4K0K - chains A and K of the 23 polymer chains in the assembly; structure by X-ray diffraction, 3.40 A resolution.

Chain A:
Molecule: 16S ribosomal RNA
Source organism: Thermus thermophilus
Sequence (1517 nucleotides; numbered 6 to 1522; the number before each row is that of its first residue):
     6 UGGAGAGUUU GAUCCUGGCU CAGGGUGAAC GCUGGCGGCG UGCCUAAGAC AUGCAAGUCG
    66 UGCGGGCCGC GGGAUUUUAC UCCGUGGUCA GCGGCGGACG GGUGAGUAAC GCGUGGGUGA
   126 CCUACCCGGA AGAGGGGGAC AACCCGGGGA AACUCGGGCU AAUCCCCCAU GUGGACCCGC
   186 CCCUUGGGGU GUGUCCAAAG GGCUUUGCCC GCUUCCGGAU GGGCCCGCGU CCCAUCAGCU
   246 AGUUGGUGGG GUAAUGGCCC ACCAAGGCGA CGACGGGUAG CCGGUCUGAG AGGAUGGCCG
   306 GCCACAGGGG CACUGAGACA CGGGCCCCAC UCCUACGGGA GGCAGCAGUU AGGAAUCUUC
   366 CGCAAUGGGC GCAAGCCUGA CGGAGCGACG CCGCUUGGAG GAAGAAGCCC UUCGGGGUGU
   426 AAACUCCUGA ACCCGGGACG AAACCCCCGA CGAGGGGACU GACGGUACCG GGGUAAUAGC
   486 GCCGGCCAAC UCCGUGCCAG CAGCCGCGGU AAUACGGAGG GCGCGAGCGU UACCCGGAUU
   546 CACUGGGCGU AAAGGGCGUG UAGGCGGCCU GGGGCGUCCC AUGUGAAAGA CCACGGCUCA
   606 ACCGUGGGGG AGCGUGGGAU ACGCUCAGGC UAGACGGUGG GAGAGGGUGG UGGAAUUCCC
   666 GGAGUAGCGG UGAAAUGCGC AGAUACCGGG AGGAACGCCG AUGGCGAAGG CAGCCACCUG
   726 GUCCACCCGU GACGCUGAGG CGCGAAAGCG UGGGGAGCAA ACCGGAUUAG AUACCCGGGU
   786 AGUCCACGCC CUAAACGAUG CGCGCUAGGU CUCUGGGUCU CCUGGGGGCC GAAGCUAACG
   846 CGUUAAGCGC GCCGCCUGGG GAGUACGGCC GCAAGGCUGA AACUCAAAGG AAUUGACGGG
   906 GGCCCGCACA AGCGGUGGAG CAUGUGGUUU AAUUCGAAGC AACGCGAAGA ACCUUACCAG
   966 GCCUUGACAU GCUAGGGAAC CCGGGUGAAA GCCUGGGGUG CCCCGCGAGG GGAGCCCUAG
  1026 CACAGGUGCU GCAUGGCCGU CGUCAGCUCG UGCCGUGAGG UGUUGGGUUA AGUCCCGCAA
  1086 CGAGCGCAAC CCCCGCCGUU AGUUGCCAGC GGUUCGGCCG GGCACUCUAA CGGGACUGCC
  1146 CGCGAAAGCG GGAGGAAGGA GGGGACGACG UCUGGUCAGC AUGGCCCUUA CGGCCUGGGC
  1206 GACACACGUG CUACAAUGCC CACUACAAAG CGAUGCCACC CGGCAACGGG GAGCUAAUCG
  1266 CAAAAAGGUG GGCCCAGUUC GGAUUGGGGU CUGCAACCCG ACCCCAUGAA GCCGGAAUCG
  1326 CUAGUAAUCG CGGAUCAGCC AUGCCGCGGU GAAUACGUUC CCGGGCCUUG UACACACCGC
  1386 CCGUCACGCC AUGGGAGCGG GCUCUACCCG AAGUCGCCGG GAGCCUACGG GCAGGCGCCG
  1446 AGGGUAGGGC CCGUGACUGG GGCGAAGUCG UAACAAGGUA GCUGUACCGG AAGGUGCGGC
  1506 UGGAUCACCU CCUUUCU
Disordered / not traced: 1512-1517
Construct notes: conflict A79 (G131378 in 55771382)

Chain K:
Molecule: 30S ribosomal protein S11
Source organism: Thermus thermophilus
UniProtKB: P80376 (RS11_THET8); residues 11-129 here = UniProt positions 11-129
Amino-acid sequence (119 residues; each row starts with the number of its first residue):
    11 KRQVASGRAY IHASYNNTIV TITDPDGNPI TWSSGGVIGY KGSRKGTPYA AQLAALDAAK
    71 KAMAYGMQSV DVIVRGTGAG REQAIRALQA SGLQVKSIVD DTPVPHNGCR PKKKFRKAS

Chain A / chain K interface:
Pairs across the interface - 77 pairs, chain A then chain K:
  G658(A) - His116(K)  base contact
  A659(A) - Val114(K)  hydrogen bond to the sugar
  A659(A) - Pro115(K)  base contact
  A659(A) - His116(K)  hydrogen bond to the base
  A659(A) - Asn117(K)  base contact
  A659(A) - Gly118(K)  base contact
  A660(A) - Pro113(K)  sugar contact
  A660(A) - Pro115(K)  sugar contact
  A660(A) - Cys119(K)  base contact
  U661(A) - Cys119(K)  hydrogen bond to the base
  G667(A) - Asn38(K)  hydrogen bond to the base
  G667(A) - Pro39(K)  base contact
  A668(A) - Asn38(K)  sugar contact
  A668(A) - Pro39(K)  hydrogen bond to the sugar
  G669(A) - Pro39(K)  sugar contact
  G669(A) - Ile40(K)  sugar contact
  G669(A) - Trp42(K)  sugar contact
  U670(A) - Trp42(K)  hydrogen bond to the sugar
  U670(A) - Tyr75(K)  phosphate contact
  A671(A) - Trp42(K)  sugar contact
  A671(A) - Lys71(K)  salt bridge to the phosphate
  G672(A) - Trp42(K)  sugar contact
  G672(A) - Ser44(K)  hydrogen bond to the phosphate
  G672(A) - Gly46(K)  sugar contact
  C673(A) - Asn27(K)  hydrogen bond to the phosphate
  C673(A) - Ser44(K)  hydrogen bond to the phosphate
  C673(A) - Gly45(K)  phosphate contact
  C673(A) - Gly46(K)  hydrogen bond to the phosphate
  C673(A) - Lys55(K)  salt bridge to the phosphate
  G674(A) - Asn27(K)  hydrogen bond to the phosphate
  G674(A) - Lys55(K)  hydrogen bond to the base
  G675(A) - Asn26(K)  hydrogen bond to the phosphate
  G675(A) - Gly52(K)  base contact
  G675(A) - Lys55(K)  hydrogen bond to the base
  U676(A) - Asn26(K)  hydrogen bond to the phosphate
  U676(A) - Gly52(K)  base contact
  U676(A) - Ser53(K)  hydrogen bond to the base
  U676(A) - Lys124(K)  salt bridge to the phosphate
  A678(A) - Ser53(K)  hydrogen bond to the phosphate
  A679(A) - Ser53(K)  hydrogen bond to the phosphate
  A688(A) - Trp42(K)  base contact
  A690(A) - His22(K)  sugar contact
  A690(A) - Ile29(K)  sugar contact
  A690(A) - Thr31(K)  sugar contact
  A690(A) - Pro39(K)  base contact
  C691(A) - Tyr20(K)  phosphate contact
  C691(A) - Thr31(K)  sugar contact
  C691(A) - Thr33(K)  sugar contact
  C691(A) - Gly37(K)  hydrogen bond to the sugar
  C691(A) - Pro39(K)  base contact
  C691(A) - Arg85(K)  salt bridge to the phosphate
  C692(A) - Tyr20(K)  sugar contact
  C692(A) - Asp36(K)  sugar contact
  C692(A) - Gly37(K)  sugar contact
  C692(A) - Arg85(K)  salt bridge to the phosphate
  G698(A) - Cys119(K)  base contact
  A700(A) - Asn117(K)  base contact
  A700(A) - Gly118(K)  sugar contact
  C701(A) - His116(K)  sugar contact
  C701(A) - Asn117(K)  sugar contact
  G702(A) - Pro115(K)  sugar contact
  G702(A) - His116(K)  stacking on the base
  G702(A) - Asn117(K)  sugar contact
  A761(A) - Cys119(K)  base contact
  G762(A) - Cys119(K)  sugar contact
  G762(A) - Arg120(K)  hydrogen bond to the sugar
  C763(A) - Arg120(K)  hydrogen bond to the sugar
  C763(A) - Pro121(K)  sugar contact
  C763(A) - Lys122(K)  phosphate contact
  C763(A) - Lys123(K)  phosphate contact
  A764(A) - Lys122(K)  salt bridge to the phosphate
  A764(A) - Lys123(K)  hydrogen bond to the phosphate
  C781(A) - Lys124(K)  phosphate contact
  U1500(A) - Lys123(K)  phosphate contact
  G1501(A) - Lys123(K)  salt bridge to the phosphate
  C1502(A) - Arg120(K)  salt bridge to the phosphate
  G1503(A) - Arg120(K)  salt bridge to the phosphate
Other interface residues (no listed pair), chain A (36 interface residues in all): U689, A699, C780
Other interface residues (no listed pair), chain K (40 interface residues in all): Lys11, Arg18, Ser24, Val47, Lys51, Arg126

Summary:
Chain A and chain K form an interface of 36 and 40 residues respectively, with 22 hydrogen bonds, 9 salt
bridges and 1 aromatic stacking contact. Among the polar pairs are A659(A)-His116(K), U661(A)-Cys119(K) and
G667(A)-Asn38(K).
Here chain A is 16S ribosomal RNA and chain K is 30S ribosomal protein S11, both from Thermus thermophilus.
Entry 4K0K (Crystal structure of the Thermus thermophilus 30S ribosomal subunit complexed with a serine-ASL
and mRNA containing ...) was determined by X-ray diffraction (same publication as 4JV5 and 4JYA).
